8C40 - chains A and B; structure by X-ray diffraction, 1.40 A resolution.

Chain A:
Protein: 14-3-3 protein sigma
From: Homo sapiens
Reference sequence: P31947 (1433S_HUMAN); residues 1-231 here = UniProt positions 1-231
Sequence (236 residues; numbered -4 to 231; the number before each row is that of its first residue; numbers below 1 keep their minus sign (Gly-4 is residue -4)):
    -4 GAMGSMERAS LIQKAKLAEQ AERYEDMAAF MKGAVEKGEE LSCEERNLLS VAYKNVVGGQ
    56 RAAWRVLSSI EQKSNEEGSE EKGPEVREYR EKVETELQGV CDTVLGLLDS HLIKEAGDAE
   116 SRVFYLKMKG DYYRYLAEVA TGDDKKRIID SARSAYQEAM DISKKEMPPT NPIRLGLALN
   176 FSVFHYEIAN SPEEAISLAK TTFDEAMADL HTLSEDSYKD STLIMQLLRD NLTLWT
Differences from the reference sequence: expression tag (-4 to 0)
Ion coordination: Mg2+ site 1 near Glu2 (its only coordinating residue here); Mg2+ site 2: Glu35, Glu110, Glu188; Mg2+ site 3: Glu75, Glu161; Mg2+ site 4 near Glu89 (its only coordinating residue here)
UniProt features mapped onto this chain:
  - site (Interaction with phosphoserine on interacting protein): Arg56, Arg129
  - modified residue (Phosphoserine): Ser5, Ser74

Chain B:
Protein: Estrogen Receptor alpha phosphopeptide
Notes: engineered mutation(s): F591R and P592R
Sequence (8 residues; each row starts with the number of its first residue):
   588 AEGRRATV
Unresolved in the structure: 588-589
Modified / non-standard residues: Thr594 (phosphothreonine; TPO)
From the paper describing this entry:
  - post-translational modification sites: Thr594

Chain A / chain B interface:
Residue-residue contacts - 25 pairs, chain A then chain B:
  Lys49(A) with Val595(B)
  Arg56(A) with Arg591(B); Arg592(B); Thr594(B)
  Arg60(A) with Arg591(B)
  Lys122(A) with Val595(B), hydrogen bond (side chain-backbone)
  Arg129(A) with Arg592(B); Thr594(B)
  Tyr130(A) with Thr594(B)
  Gly171(A) with Val595(B)
  Leu174(A) with Ala593(B); Thr594(B); Val595(B), hydrophobic
  Asn175(A) with Thr594(B); Val595(B), hydrogen bond (side chain-backbone)
  Val178(A) with Arg592(B); Ala593(B); Thr594(B)
  Glu182(A) with Arg592(B), salt bridge
  Leu222(A) with Ala593(B), hydrophobic; Val595(B), hydrophobic
  Asn226(A) with Arg592(B); Ala593(B), hydrogen bond (side chain-backbone)
  Leu229(A) with Gly590(B); Arg592(B)
Also at the interface, not in a pair above, chain A (17 interface residues in all): Asp126, Glu133, Trp230

Summary:
17 residues of chain A face 6 of chain B across their interface, with 3 hydrogen bonds and 1 salt bridge.
Among the polar pairs are Glu182(A)-Arg592(B), Lys122(A)-Val595(B) and Asn175(A)-Val595(B). Glu35(A),
Glu110(A) and Glu188(A) coordinate Mg2+ site 2. The Mg2+ site 3 is built by Glu75(A) and Glu161(A). From the
paper: a modification site at Thr594(B).
Here chain A is 14-3-3 protein sigma (Homo sapiens) and chain B is Estrogen Receptor alpha phosphopeptide.
Entry 8C40 (14-3-3sigma bound to PKA-responsive ERa phosphopeptide) was determined by X-ray diffraction
together with 8C3Z, 8C42 and 8C43 from the same study.
